6OY5 - chains C and H of the 9 polymer chains in the assembly; structure by X-ray diffraction, 3.10 A resolution.

# Chain C
Molecule: DNA-directed RNA polymerase subunit beta
From: Thermus thermophilus
Notes: EC 2.7.7.6
Reference sequence: Q8RQE9 (RPOB_THET8); numbering as in UniProt (aligned over 1-1119)
Amino-acid sequence (1119 residues; each row starts with the number of its first residue):
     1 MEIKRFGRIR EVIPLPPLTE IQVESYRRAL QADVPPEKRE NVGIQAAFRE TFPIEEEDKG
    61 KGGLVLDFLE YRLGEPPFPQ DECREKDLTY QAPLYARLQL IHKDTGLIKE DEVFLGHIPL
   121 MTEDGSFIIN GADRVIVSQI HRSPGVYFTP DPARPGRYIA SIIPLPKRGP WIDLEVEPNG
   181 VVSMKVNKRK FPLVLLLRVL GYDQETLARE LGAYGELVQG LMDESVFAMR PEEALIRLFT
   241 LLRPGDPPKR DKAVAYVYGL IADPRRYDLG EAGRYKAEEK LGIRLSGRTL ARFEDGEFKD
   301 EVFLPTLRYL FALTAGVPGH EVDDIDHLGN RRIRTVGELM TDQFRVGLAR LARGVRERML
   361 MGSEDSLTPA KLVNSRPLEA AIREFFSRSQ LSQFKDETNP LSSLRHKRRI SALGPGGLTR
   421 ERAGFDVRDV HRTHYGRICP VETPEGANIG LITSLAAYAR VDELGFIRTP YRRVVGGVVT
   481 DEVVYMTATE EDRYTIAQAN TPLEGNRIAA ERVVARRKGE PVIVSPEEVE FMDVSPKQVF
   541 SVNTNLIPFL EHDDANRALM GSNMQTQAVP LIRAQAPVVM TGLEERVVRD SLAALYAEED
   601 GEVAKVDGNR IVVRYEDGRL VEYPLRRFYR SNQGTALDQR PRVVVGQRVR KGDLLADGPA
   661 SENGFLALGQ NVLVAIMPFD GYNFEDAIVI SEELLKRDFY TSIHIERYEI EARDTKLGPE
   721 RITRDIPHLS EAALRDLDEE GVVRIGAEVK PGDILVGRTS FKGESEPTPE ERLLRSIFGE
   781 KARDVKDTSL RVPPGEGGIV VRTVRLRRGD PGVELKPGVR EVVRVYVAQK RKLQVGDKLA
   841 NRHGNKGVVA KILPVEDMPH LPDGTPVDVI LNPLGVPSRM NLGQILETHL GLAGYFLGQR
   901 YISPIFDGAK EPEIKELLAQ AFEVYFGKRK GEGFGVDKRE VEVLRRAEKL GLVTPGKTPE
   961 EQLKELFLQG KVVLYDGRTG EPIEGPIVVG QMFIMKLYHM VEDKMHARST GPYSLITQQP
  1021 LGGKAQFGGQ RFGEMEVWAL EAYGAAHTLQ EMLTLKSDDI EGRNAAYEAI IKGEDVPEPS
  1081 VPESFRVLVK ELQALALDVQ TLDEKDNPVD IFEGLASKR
Disordered / not traced: 57-63, 1119

# Chain H
Molecule: 27-nt DNA strand
Sequence (27 nucleotides; row label = number of the first residue in the row; numbering starts at 0):
     0 TATAATGGGA GCTGGCTCTG ATGCAGG
Disordered / not traced: 0, 12-14, 26

# How chain C and chain H interact
Residue-residue contacts (8; chain C residue first):
  Lys167(C) - DC11(H)  salt bridge to the phosphate
  Trp171(C) - DC15(H)  phosphate contact
  Arg243(C) - DG8(H)  base contact
  Arg243(C) - DA9(H)  hydrogen bond to the base
  Arg243(C) - DG10(H)  hydrogen bond to the base
  Gly245(C) - DG7(H)  base contact
  Glu421(C) - DC15(H)  base contact
  Arg422(C) - DC15(H)  salt bridge to the phosphate
Interface residues without a listed pair, chain C (11 interface residues in all): Asn187, Lys188, Pro247, Lys252, Tyr256

# Summary
11 residues of chain C and 6 residues of chain H are in contact; the contacts include 2 hydrogen bonds and 2
salt bridges. Polar pairs include Arg243(C)-DA9(H), Arg243(C)-DG10(H) and Lys167(C)-DC11(H).
Here chain C is DNA-directed RNA polymerase subunit beta (Thermus thermophilus) and chain H is a 27-nt DNA
strand. Entry 6OY5 (X-ray crystal structure of a bacterial reiterative transcription complex of pyrG promoter
at 3 min) was determined by X-ray diffraction, deposited together with 6OVR, 6OVY, 6OW3, 6OY6, 6OY7, 6P70 and
6P71.
